PDB entry 4GB3 | X-ray diffraction, 2.74 A resolution | chains 2 and 4 of the 4 polymer chains in the assembly

[Chain 2]
Protein: coat protein 2
From: Human coxsackievirus B3
Reference sequence: F8VA14 (F8VA14_9ENTO); residues 1-263 here correspond to UniProt positions 70-332 (UniProt number = residue number + 69)
Sequence (263 residues; row label = number of the first residue in the row):
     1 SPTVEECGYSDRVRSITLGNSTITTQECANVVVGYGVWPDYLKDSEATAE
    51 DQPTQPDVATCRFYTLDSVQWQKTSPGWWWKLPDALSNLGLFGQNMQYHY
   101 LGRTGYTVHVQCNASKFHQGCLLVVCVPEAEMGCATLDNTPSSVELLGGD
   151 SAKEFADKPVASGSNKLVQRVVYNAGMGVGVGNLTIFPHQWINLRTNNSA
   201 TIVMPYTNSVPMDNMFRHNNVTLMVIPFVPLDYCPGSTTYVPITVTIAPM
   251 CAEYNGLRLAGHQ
Not modelled in the structure: 1-7

[Chain 4]
Protein: coat protein 4
From: Human coxsackievirus B3
Reference sequence: F8VA14 (F8VA14_9ENTO); residue numbers follow UniProt; this construct covers 2-69
Sequence (68 residues; each row starts with the number of its first residue):
     2 GAQVSTQKTGAHETGLNASGNSIIHYTNINYYKDAASNSANRQDFTQDPG
    52 KFTEPVKDIMIKSLPALN
Not modelled in the structure: 12-24
Glycans and other covalent adducts: myristic acid (MYR) linked to G2

[Chain 2 / chain 4 interface]
Contacting residue pairs - 22 pairs, chain 2 then chain 4:
  Y9(2) with N69(4), hydrogen bond (backbone-side chain)
  S10(2) with N69(4), hydrogen bond (side chain-backbone)
  D11(2) with A67(4); L68(4); N69(4), hydrogen bond (side chain-backbone)
  R12(2) with L68(4); N69(4)
  R14(2) with K58(4); D59(4), salt bridge
  N30(2) with V57(4); K58(4); D59(4), hydrogen bond (side chain-backbone); M61(4)
  V31(2) with V57(4); K58(4), hydrogen bond (backbone-backbone)
  V32(2) with P56(4)
  V33(2) with P56(4), hydrogen bond (backbone-backbone); K58(4)
  G34(2) with P56(4)
  Y35(2) with K52(4); F53(4), hydrophobic
  W38(2) with K58(4)
Other interface residues (no listed pair), chain 2 (15 interface residues in all): C28, A29, G36

[Overview]
15 residues of chain 2 face 10 of chain 4 across their interface; the contacts include 6 hydrogen bonds and 1
salt bridge. Polar contacts include R14(2)-D59(4), Y9(2)-N69(4) and S10(2)-N69(4). Covalently linked myristic
acid: at G2(4).
Here chain 2 is coat protein 2 and chain 4 is coat protein 4, both from Human coxsackievirus B3. Entry 4GB3
(Human coxsackievirus B3 strain RD coat protein) was determined by X-ray diffraction (same publication as
3J24).
